PDB entry 1JD2 | X-ray diffraction, 3.00 A resolution | chains O and P of the 30 polymer chains in the assembly

== Chain O ==
Molecule: Proteasome component PUP1
Organism: Saccharomyces cerevisiae
Notes: EC 3.4.99.46
Reference sequence: P25043 (PSB7_YEAST); the construct lacks a stretch of the UniProt sequence and is renumbered around it, so the offset changes along the chain: 1-91 = UniProt 30-120; 93-105 = UniProt 121-133; 106-187 = UniProt 135-216; 189-223 = UniProt 217-251
Chain sequence (222 residues; each row starts with the number of its first residue; note: 2 numbers in that range are skipped by the numbering (no residue carries them; nothing is unmodelled there)):
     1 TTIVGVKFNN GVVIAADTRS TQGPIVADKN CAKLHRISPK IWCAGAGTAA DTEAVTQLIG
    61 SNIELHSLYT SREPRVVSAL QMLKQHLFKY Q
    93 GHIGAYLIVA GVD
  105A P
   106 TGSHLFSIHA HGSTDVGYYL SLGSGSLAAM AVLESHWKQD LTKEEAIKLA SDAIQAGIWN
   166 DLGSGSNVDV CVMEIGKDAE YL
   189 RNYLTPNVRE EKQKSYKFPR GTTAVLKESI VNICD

== Chain P ==
Molecule: Proteasome component PUP3
Organism: Saccharomyces cerevisiae
Notes: EC 3.4.99.46
Reference sequence: P25451 (PSB3_YEAST); the construct lacks a stretch of the UniProt sequence and is renumbered around it, so the offset changes along the chain: -8 to -1 = UniProt 2-9; 1-36 = UniProt 10-45; 38-105 = UniProt 46-113; 106-122 = UniProt 117-133; 2 more segments
Chain sequence (204 residues; each row starts with the number of its first residue; note: 3 numbers in that range are skipped by the numbering (no residue carries them; nothing is unmodelled there); a row labelled like 105A-105C holds insertion residues (105A, then the next letters in order); numbers below 1 keep their minus sign (Ser-8 is residue -8)):
    -8 SDPSSING
     1 GIVVAMTGKD CVAIACDLRL GSQSLGVSNK FEKIFH
    38 YGHVFLGITG LATDVTTLNE MFRYKTNLYK LKEERAIEPE TFTQLVSSSL YERRFGPYFV
    98 GPVVAGIN
105A-105C SKS
   106 GKPFIAGFDL IGCIDEA
  122A K
   123 DFIVSGTASD QLFGMCESLY EPNLEPEDLF ETISQALLNA ADRDALSGWG AVVYIIK
   181 KDEVVKRYLK MRQD
Bound ions: Mg2+: Asp194 (shared with 3 residues of chain K)

== Interface between chain O and chain P ==
Contacting residue pairs (55):
  Gln22(O) with Asp114(P)
  Ile25(O) with Asp132(P)
  Ala27(O) with Asp120(P)
  Asp28(O) with Asp120(P); Glu121(P), hydrogen bond (side chain-backbone)
  Lys29(O) with Glu139(P), salt bridge
  Thr48(O) with Ile116(P)
  Ala49(O) with Cys118(P), hydrophobic
  Ala50(O) with Tyr88(P); Ile116(P); Cys118(P)
  Asp51(O) with Tyr88(P), hydrogen bond; Arg91(P), salt bridge
  Ala54(O) with Tyr88(P)
  His94(O) with Arg91(P), hydrogen bond (backbone-side chain)
  Arg197(O) with Glu139(P), salt bridge
  Lys200(O) with Glu139(P), hydrogen bond (side chain-backbone); Ser140(P), hydrogen bond (side chain-backbone); Tyr142(P), hydrogen bond (side chain-backbone)
  Ser203(O) with Glu143(P), hydrogen bond
  Tyr204(O) with Ser140(P); Leu141(P), hydrophobic
  Lys205(O) with Glu143(P); Asp150(P)
  Phe206(O) with Leu141(P), hydrophobic; Glu153(P); Gln157(P)
  Arg208(O) with Glu149(P), salt bridge; Asp150(P), salt bridge; Glu153(P)
  Gly209(O) with Glu153(P), hydrogen bond (backbone-side chain)
  Thr210(O) with Glu153(P); Gln157(P)
  Thr211(O) with Glu153(P), hydrogen bond; Ser156(P); Gln157(P)
  Ala212(O) with Leu189(P); Lys190(P), hydrogen bond (backbone-backbone)
  Val213(O) with Phe152(P), hydrophobic; Tyr188(P)
  Leu214(O) with Tyr188(P), hydrogen bond (backbone-backbone); Leu189(P); Lys190(P)
  Lys215(O) with Arg187(P); Tyr188(P), hydrogen bond (backbone-backbone)
  Glu216(O) with Lys186(P); Arg187(P), salt bridge
  Ser217(O) with Val185(P); Lys186(P), hydrogen bond (backbone-backbone)
  Ile218(O) with Val184(P)
  Val219(O) with Val184(P), hydrogen bond (backbone-backbone)
  Asn220(O) with His36(P)
  Ile221(O) with Gly39(P); His40(P)
  Asp223(O) with Lys67(P), salt bridge
Interface residues without a listed pair, chain O (37 interface residues in all): Val26, Tyr90, Ile95, Gly96, Pro207
Interface residues without a listed pair, chain P (36 interface residues in all): Phe92, Ile119, Asp123, Phe135, Leu160, Tyr176

== In short ==
The interface between chain O and chain P involves 37 residues on one side and 36 on the other, with 14
hydrogen bonds and 7 salt bridges. Among the polar pairs are Lys29(O)-Glu139(P), Asp51(O)-Arg91(P) and
Arg197(O)-Glu139(P).
Here chain O is Proteasome component PUP1 and chain P is Proteasome component PUP3, both from Saccharomyces
cerevisiae. Entry 1JD2 (Crystal Structure of the yeast 20S Proteasome:TMC-95A complex: A non-covalent
Proteasome Inhibitor) was determined by X-ray diffraction.
